7O6Y - chains 2 and X of the 42 polymer chains in the assembly; structure by electron microscopy, 3.40 A resolution.

Chain 2:
Molecule: NADH dehydrogenase subunit 2
Organism: Yarrowia lipolytica
Notes: EC 1.6.5.3
UniProt: S5U4R9 (S5U4R9_YARLL); residue numbers follow UniProt; this construct covers 1-469
Chain sequence (469 residues; numbered 1 to 469; the number before each row is that of its first residue):
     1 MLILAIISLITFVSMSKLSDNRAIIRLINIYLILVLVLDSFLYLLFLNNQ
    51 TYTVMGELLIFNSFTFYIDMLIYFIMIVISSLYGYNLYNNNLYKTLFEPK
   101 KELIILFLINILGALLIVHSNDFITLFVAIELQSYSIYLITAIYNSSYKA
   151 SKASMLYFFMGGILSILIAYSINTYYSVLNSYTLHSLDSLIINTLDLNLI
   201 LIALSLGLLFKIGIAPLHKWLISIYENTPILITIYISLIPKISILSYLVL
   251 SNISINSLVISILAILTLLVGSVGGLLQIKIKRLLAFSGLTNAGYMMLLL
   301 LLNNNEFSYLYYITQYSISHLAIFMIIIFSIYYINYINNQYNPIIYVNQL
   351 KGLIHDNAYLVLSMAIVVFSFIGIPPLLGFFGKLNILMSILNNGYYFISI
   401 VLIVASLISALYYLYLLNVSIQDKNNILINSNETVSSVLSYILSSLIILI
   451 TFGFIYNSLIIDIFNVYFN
Modified residues: Met1 (N-formylmethionine; FME)
Ligand contacts:
  - 1,2-Distearoyl-sn-glycerophosphoethanolamine (3PE), molecule 1: Pro216, Ile262, Leu263, Ile265, Leu266
  - 1,2-Distearoyl-sn-glycerophosphoethanolamine (3PE), molecule 2: Ile354, Ala358, Tyr359, Val361, Leu362, Ala365, Ile366, Phe369, Pro375, Leu377
  - 1,2-Distearoyl-sn-glycerophosphoethanolamine (3PE), molecule 3: Tyr359, Leu362, Ile366, Ile448, Phe452
  - 1,2-Distearoyl-sn-glycerophosphoethanolamine (3PE), molecule 4: Pro376, Leu377, Thr451, Phe452, Phe454, Ile455
  - palmitoyl-linoleoyl phosphatidylcholine (CPL; 1-palmitoyl-2-linoleoyl-sn-glycero-3-phosphocholine): Leu36, Val37, Ser40, Tyr43, Phe66, Tyr67, Met70, Phe74, Phe307, Leu310, Tyr311, Thr314, Leu378, Leu449, Gly453, Tyr456, Ile460, Ile463, Phe464, Tyr467, Phe468
  - Lauryl Maltose Neopentyl Glycol (LMN): Leu391, Tyr396, Ser399, Ile400
  - diundecyl phosphatidyl choline (PLC): Val404, Leu407, Ile408, Leu411, Asn418
  - Phosphatidylinositol (T7X), molecule 1: Phe74, Ser437, Val438, Tyr441, Ile442, Ser445, Leu449
  - Phosphatidylinositol (T7X), molecule 2: Ile163, Ile166, Leu167, Tyr170, Asp196, Asn198, Leu199, Ile202, Ala203, Leu206, Ile255, Asn256, Ser257, Leu258, Val259

Chain X:
Molecule: Subunit NUXM of NADH:Ubiquinone Oxidoreductase (Complex I)
Organism: Yarrowia lipolytica
UniProt: A0A1D8NKB4 (A0A1D8NKB4_YARLL); residue numbers follow UniProt; this construct covers 1-169
Chain sequence (169 residues; row label = number of the first residue in the row):
     1 MSSSTPLVKTSVNYSYGDYPLIDADPHFKRVVGYMRPSDYGVIGLATAAL
    51 PAGICFAEWLDPVKGKFARPSVKFLRVATMLGFAVGFGAAYARSSLRFFG
   101 VTENAREYKKDEAQMAARKAAGLEPYGTSSLTPELQEIAAKNSAHSIAGL
   151 FIFPWFNFVNHPYHGREQK
Disordered / not traced: 1-3, 168-169

Interface between chain 2 and chain X:
Residue-residue contacts - 69 pairs, chain 2 then chain X:
  Met1(2) with Ala84(X); Leu150(X), hydrogen bond (backbone-backbone); Phe151(X), hydrogen bond (backbone-backbone); Ile152(X); Phe153(X); Pro154(X)
  Leu2(2) with Phe151(X), hydrogen bond (backbone-backbone); Ile152(X), hydrogen bond (backbone-backbone)
  Ile3(2) with Ile152(X), hydrogen bond (backbone-backbone); Phe153(X), hydrophobic
  Leu4(2) with Ala84(X), hydrophobic
  Ser8(2) with Leu81(X)
  Phe12(2) with Val77(X), hydrophobic
  Ser16(2) with Lys73(X)
  Asp20(2) with Lys73(X), salt bridge; Phe74(X)
  Ala23(2) with Phe74(X), hydrophobic
  Ile24(2) with Phe74(X), hydrophobic
  Arg26(2) with Ala57(X), hydrogen bond (side chain-backbone); Glu58(X), salt bridge; Asp61(X), hydrogen bond (side chain-backbone); Pro62(X); Val63(X)
  Leu27(2) with Leu50(X), hydrophobic; Val77(X), hydrophobic
  Tyr31(2) with Leu81(X), hydrophobic; Val85(X), hydrophobic
  Leu34(2) with Val85(X), hydrophobic
  Val35(2) with Val85(X), hydrophobic
  Leu38(2) with Ala46(X), hydrophobic
  Asp39(2) with Ala89(X); Leu150(X); Phe151(X)
  Phe41(2) with Ala89(X); Ala92(X), hydrophobic; Arg93(X)
  Leu42(2) with Leu96(X), hydrophobic; Ile147(X); Leu150(X), hydrophobic
  Leu44(2) with Val101(X)
  Leu45(2) with Leu96(X), hydrophobic; Phe99(X), hydrophobic
  Gln50(2) with Tyr14(X), hydrogen bond
  Tyr52(2) with Tyr16(X); His145(X)
  Val54(2) with His145(X); Ser146(X)
  Met55(2) with Lys141(X); Asn142(X); Trp155(X), hydrophobic
  Gly56(2) with Lys141(X), hydrogen bond (backbone-backbone); Asn142(X)
  Glu57(2) with Lys141(X), salt bridge
  Leu59(2) with Phe153(X), hydrophobic
  Phe61(2) with Ala148(X); Gly149(X)
  Asp69(2) with Phe151(X)
  Tyr73(2) with Phe151(X), hydrogen bond (side chain-backbone)
  Tyr85(2) with Ala57(X); Asp61(X)
  Asn86(2) with Asp61(X); Val63(X), hydrogen bond (side chain-backbone)
  Asn89(2) with Gly65(X)
  Leu112(2) with Ile152(X), hydrophobic
  Leu115(2) with Ile152(X), hydrophobic
  His119(2) with Ile152(X)
  Ser436(2) with Asp61(X)
  Val438(2) with Leu60(X), hydrophobic; Asp61(X)
Other interface residues (no listed pair), chain 2 (50 interface residues in all): Met15, Ile30, Leu36, Ser40, Phe46, Thr53, Phe66, Met70, Leu116, Ser437, Leu439
Other interface residues (no listed pair), chain X (44 interface residues in all): Val42, Ala49, Gly53, Ile54, Ala78, Gly88, Thr102, Ala144

Overview:
50 residues of chain 2 face 44 of chain X across their interface, with 11 hydrogen bonds and 3 salt bridges.
Polar pairs include Asp20(2)-Lys73(X), Arg26(2)-Glu58(X) and Glu57(2)-Lys141(X).
Here chain 2 is NADH dehydrogenase subunit 2 and chain X is Subunit NUXM of NADH:Ubiquinone Oxidoreductase
(Complex I), both from Yarrowia lipolytica. Entry 7O6Y (Cryo-EM structure of respiratory complex I under
turnover) was determined by electron microscopy, deposited together with 7O71.
